PDB entry 8AFL | electron microscopy, 4.40 A resolution (low resolution: residue-level contacts below are approximate; hydrogen-bond / salt-bridge calls are withheld) | chains B and C of the 6 polymer chains in the assembly

== Chain B ==
Name: Crescentin
From: Caulobacter vibrioides
Reference sequence: A0A8F8EC09 (A0A8F8EC09_CAUVI); residue numbers follow UniProt; this construct covers 1-457
Chain sequence (457 residues; each row starts with the number of its first residue):
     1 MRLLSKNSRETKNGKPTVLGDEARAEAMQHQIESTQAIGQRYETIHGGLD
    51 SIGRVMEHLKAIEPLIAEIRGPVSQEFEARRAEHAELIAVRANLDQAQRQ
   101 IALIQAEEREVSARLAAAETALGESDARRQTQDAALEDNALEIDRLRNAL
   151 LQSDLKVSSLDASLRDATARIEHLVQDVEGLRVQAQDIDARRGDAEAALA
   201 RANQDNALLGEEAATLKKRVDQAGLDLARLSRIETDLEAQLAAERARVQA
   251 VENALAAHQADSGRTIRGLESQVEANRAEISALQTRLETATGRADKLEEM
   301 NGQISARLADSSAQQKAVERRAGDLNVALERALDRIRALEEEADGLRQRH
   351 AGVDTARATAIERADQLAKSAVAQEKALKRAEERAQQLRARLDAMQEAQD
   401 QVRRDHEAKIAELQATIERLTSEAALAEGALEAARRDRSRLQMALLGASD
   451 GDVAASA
Unresolved in the structure: 1-366, 444-457

== Chain C ==
Name: Crescentin-specific megabody MB13
Notes: antibody fragment or engineered binder
Chain sequence (907 residues; numbered 1 to 907; the number before each row is that of its first residue):
     1 EVQLQESGGGLVYKEETQSGLNNYARVVEKGQYDSLEIPAQVAASWESGR
    51 DDAAVFGFIDKEQLDKYVANGGKRSDWTVKFAENRSQDGTLLGYSLLQES
   101 VDQASYMYSDNHYLAEMATILGKPEEAKRYRQLAQQLADYINTCMFDPTT
   151 QFYYDVRIEDKPLANGCAGKPIVERGKGPEGWSPLFNGAATQANADAVVK
   201 VMLDPKEFNTFVPLGTAALTNPAFGADIYWRGRVWVDQFWFGLKGMERYG
   251 YRDDALKLADTFFRHAKGLTADGPIQENYNPLTGAQQGAPNFSWSAAHLY
   301 MLYNDFFRKQASGGGSGGGGSGGGGSGNADNYKNVINRTGAPQYMKDYDY
   351 DDHQRFNPFFDLGAWHGHLLPDGPNTMGGFPGVALLTEEYINFMASNFDR
   401 LTVWQDGKKVDFTLEAYSIPGALVQKLTAKDVQVEMTLRFATPRTSLLET
   451 KITSNKPLDLVWDGELLEKLEAKEGKPLSDKTIAGEYPDYQRKISATRDG
   501 LKVTFGKVRATWDLLTSGESEYQVHKSLPVQTEINGNRFTSKAHINGSTT
   551 LYTTYSHLLTAQEVSKEQMQIRDILARPAFYLTASQQRWEEYLKKGLTNP
   601 DATPEQTRVAVKAIETLNGNWRSPGGAVKFNTVTPSVTGRWFSGNQTWPW
   651 DTWKQAFAMAHFNPDIAKENIRAVFSWQIQPGDSVRPQDVGFVPDLIAWN
   701 LSPERGGDGGNWNERNTKPSLAAWSVMEVYNVTQDKTWVAEMYPKLVAYH
   751 DWWLRNRDHNGNGVPEYGATRDKAHNTESGEMLFTVKKDSLRLSCASSRS
   801 IDGINIMRWYRQAPGKQRGMVAVVTGWGSTNYVDSVKGRFIISRDSAKDT
   851 VYLQMNNLKPEDTAVYSCNAIYRGSEYWGQGTQVTVSSGENLYFQGSHHH
   901 HHHHHHH
Unresolved in the structure: 14-788, 888-907
Disulfide bonds: Cys795-Cys868

== How chain B and chain C interact ==
Contacting residue pairs - 14 pairs, chain B then chain C:
  Gln414(B) with Trp827(C)
  Ile417(B) with Thr825(C); Trp827(C)
  Glu418(B) with Ser829(C)
  Thr421(B) with Ile806(C); Asn831(C)
  Ser422(B) with Asn831(C)
  Ala424(B) with Met820(C)
  Ala425(B) with Met820(C); Val833(C)
  Glu428(B) with Met820(C)
  Arg436(B) with Lys816(C); Gln817(C); Arg818(C)
Interface residues without a listed pair, chain B (11 interface residues in all): Gly429, Arg440
Interface residues without a listed pair, chain C (12 interface residues in all): Val823, Tyr832

== Overview ==
The interface between chain B and chain C involves 11 residues on one side and 12 on the other.
Here chain B is Crescentin (Caulobacter vibrioides) and chain C is Crescentin-specific megabody MB13. Entry
8AFL (Cryo-EM structure of crescentin filaments (wildtype, C1 symmetry and small box)) was determined by
electron microscopy (same publication as 8AFE, 8AFH, 8AFM, 8AHL, 8AIA, 8AIX and 8AJB).
